PDB entry 8PHR | electron microscopy, 2.65 A resolution | chains A and E of the 42 polymer chains in the assembly

Chain A:
Molecule: Major capsid protein
Source organism: Borreliella burgdorferi B31
Chain sequence (319 residues; numbered 1 to 319; the number before each row is that of its first residue):
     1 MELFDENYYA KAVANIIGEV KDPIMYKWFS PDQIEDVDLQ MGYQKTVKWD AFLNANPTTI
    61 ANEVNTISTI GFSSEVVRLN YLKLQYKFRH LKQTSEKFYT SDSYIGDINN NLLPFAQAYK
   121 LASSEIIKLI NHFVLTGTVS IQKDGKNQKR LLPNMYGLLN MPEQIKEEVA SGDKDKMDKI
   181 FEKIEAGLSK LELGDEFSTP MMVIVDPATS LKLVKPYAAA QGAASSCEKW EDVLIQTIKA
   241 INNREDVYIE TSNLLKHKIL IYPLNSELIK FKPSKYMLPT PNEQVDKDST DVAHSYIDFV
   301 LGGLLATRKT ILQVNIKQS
Not modelled in the structure: 1-2, 219-222

Chain E:
Molecule: Decorator protein P03
Source organism: Borreliella burgdorferi B31
Chain sequence (185 residues; row label = number of the first residue in the row):
     1 MSDITKIKQE FDKKVAEIQA LMKNPQQDSG LLSNSIDFRD QNLIFSNSGG VCTSSKDKIE
    61 NYPAKGYPYK RGVKLSFGDG TTELEVEAGG GDDLYGVCSD IDEFSGMATV IPITNNFTGY
   121 LTLKKDGQNG VNPGDKLNFN QHGELEKVTG AQKSVNAIAL SKAHKLTEDL FIVLASVFGN
   181 RAIKG
Not modelled in the structure: 1-20, 149-152, 183-185

Chain A / chain E interface:
Pairs across the interface (22; chain A residue first):
  M41(A) with F104(E), hydrophobic
  G42(A) with F104(E)
  Y43(A) with F104(E), hydrophobic
  N80(A) with F104(E)
  Y81(A) with F104(E)
  K146(A) with G80(E); T81(E)
  N147(A) with G80(E), hydrogen bond (backbone-backbone); T81(E), hydrogen bond (backbone-backbone); T82(E)
  Q148(A) with T81(E), hydrogen bond (backbone-backbone); T82(E); E83(E), hydrogen bond (backbone-backbone)
  K149(A) with E83(E)
  R150(A) with P63(E); A64(E), hydrogen bond (side chain-backbone); E83(E), hydrogen bond (backbone-side chain); E85(E), salt bridge; S105(E); G106(E), hydrogen bond (side chain-backbone)
  L152(A) with F104(E); S105(E)
Also at the interface, not in a pair above, chain A (13 interface residues in all): R78, G145
Also at the interface, not in a pair above, chain E (11 interface residues in all): M107

Summary:
13 residues of chain A face 11 of chain E across their interface; the contacts include 7 hydrogen bonds and 1
salt bridge. Polar pairs include R150(A)-E85(E), R150(A)-A64(E) and R150(A)-E83(E).
Here chain A is Major capsid protein and chain E is Decorator protein P03, both from Borreliella burgdorferi
B31. Entry 8PHR (Middle part of the Borrelia bacteriophage BB1 procapsid, tenfold-symmetrized outer shell) was
determined by electron microscopy, deposited together with 8PHP, 8PHQ and 8PHS.
